5KT3 - chains T and A of the 3 polymer chains in the assembly; structure by X-ray diffraction, 2.64 A resolution.

[Chain T]
Molecule: 10-nt DNA strand
Sequence (10 nucleotides; row label = number of the first residue in the row):
   838 CTGGGGTCCT

[Chain A]
Molecule: DNA polymerase iota
From: Homo sapiens
Notes: EC 2.7.7.7
Reference sequence: Q9UNA4 (POLI_HUMAN); residue numbers follow UniProt; this construct covers 26-445
Chain sequence (420 residues; each row starts with the number of its first residue):
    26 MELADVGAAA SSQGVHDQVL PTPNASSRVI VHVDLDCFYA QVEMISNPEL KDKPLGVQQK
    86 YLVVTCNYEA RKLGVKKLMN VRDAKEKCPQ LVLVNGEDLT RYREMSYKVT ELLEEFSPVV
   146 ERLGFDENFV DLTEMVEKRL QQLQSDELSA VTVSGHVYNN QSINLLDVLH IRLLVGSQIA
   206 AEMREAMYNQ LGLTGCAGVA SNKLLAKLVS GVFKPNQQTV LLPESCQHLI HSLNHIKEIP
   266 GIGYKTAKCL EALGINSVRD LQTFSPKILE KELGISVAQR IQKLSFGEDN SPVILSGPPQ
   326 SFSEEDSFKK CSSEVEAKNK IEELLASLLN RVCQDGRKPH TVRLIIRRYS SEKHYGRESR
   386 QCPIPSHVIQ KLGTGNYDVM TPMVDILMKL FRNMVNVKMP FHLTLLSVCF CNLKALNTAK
Not modelled in the structure: 26-50, 375-380, 398-401, 440-445
Metal / ion sites: Mn2+ site 1: Asp-59, Asp-151, Glu-152 (together with 0KX) (shared with 1 residue of chain P); Mn2+ site 2: Asp-59, Leu-60, Asp-151 (together with 0KX); Mn2+ site 3: Lys-262, Ile-267 (shared with 1 residue of chain P)
Small-molecule neighbours: 0KX (2'-deoxy-5'-O-[(R)-hydroxy{[(R)-hydroxy(phosphonooxy)phosphoryl]amino}phosphoryl]cytidine): Asp-59, Leu-60, Asp-61, Cys-62, Phe-63, Tyr-64, Gln-84, Val-89, Thr-90, Tyr-93, Arg-96, Lys-102, Leu-103, Asp-151, Glu-152, Lys-239
Swiss-Prot annotation at these positions:
  - active site: Glu-152 (Proton acceptor)
  - binding site (Mg(2+)): Asp-59, Leu-60, Asp-151
  - binding site (Mn(2+)): Asp-59, Leu-60, Asp-151
  - binding site (a 2'-deoxyribonucleoside 5'-triphosphate): Tyr-64, Arg-96
From the paper describing this entry:
  - Mn2+ coordination: Asp-59
  - binding site for 0KX: Tyr-93, Arg-96
  - contacts within the chain: Tyr-93/Arg-96 (cation-pi contact)
  - mutagenesis - R96G (53-fold): decreased catalytic activity on Mg2+
  - mutagenesis - R96G (9-fold): decreased catalytic activity on Mn2+
  - mutagenesis - R96G: decreased binding to Mg2+
  - mutagenesis - R96G: unchanged binding to Mn2+

[How chain T and chain A interact]
Contacting residue pairs (28; chain T residue first):
  DC838(T) with Tyr-86(A), stacking on the base; Asn-105(A), hydrogen bond to the phosphate; Val-106(A), base contact; Arg-107(A), base contact
  DT839(T) with Asn-105(A), hydrogen bond to the phosphate
  DG840(T) with Gln-84(A), base contact; Lys-85(A), phosphate contact; Tyr-86(A), hydrogen bond to the phosphate; Leu-87(A), base contact; Val-89(A), base contact
  DG841(T) with Gln-84(A), sugar contact; Lys-85(A), salt bridge to the phosphate; Glu-122(A), phosphate contact; Leu-124(A), phosphate contact; Glu-330(A), base contact; Ser-332(A), phosphate contact
  DG842(T) with Leu-124(A), phosphate contact; Ser-328(A), sugar contact; Glu-329(A), phosphate contact; Glu-330(A), hydrogen bond to the phosphate
  DG843(T) with Ser-326(A), sugar contact; Phe-327(A), phosphate contact; Ser-328(A), hydrogen bond to the phosphate; Arg-356(A), salt bridge to the phosphate
  DT844(T) with Pro-324(A), phosphate contact; Gln-325(A), hydrogen bond to the phosphate; Ser-326(A), hydrogen bond to the phosphate
  DC845(T) with Gln-325(A), phosphate contact
Other interface residues (no listed pair), chain T (9 interface residues in all): DT847
Other interface residues (no listed pair), chain A (25 interface residues in all): Tyr-64, Arg-128, Gly-149, Phe-150, Ser-301, Asp-331

[In short]
Chain T and chain A form an interface of 9 and 25 residues respectively; the contacts include 7 hydrogen
bonds, 2 salt bridges and 1 aromatic stacking contact. Among the polar pairs are DC838(T)/Asn-105(A),
DT839(T)/Asn-105(A) and DG840(T)/Tyr-86(A). The paper reports a binding site for 0KX at Tyr-93(A) and
Arg-96(A); R96G of chain A reduces catalytic activity on Mg2+.
Chain T is a 10-nt DNA strand and chain A is DNA polymerase iota (Homo sapiens); the structure, Teranry
complex of human DNA polymerase iota(26-445) inserting dCMPNPP opposite template G in the presence of ..., was
determined by X-ray diffraction together with 5KT2, 5KT4, 5KT5, 5KT6 and 5KT7 from the same study.
